8YZR - chains A and E of the 3 polymer chains in the assembly; structure by X-ray diffraction, 1.80 A resolution.

# Chain A
Molecule: MHC class I antigen
Source organism: Homo sapiens
UniProtKB: A0A143Y4R2 (A0A143Y4R2_HUMAN); residues 1-274 here correspond to UniProt positions 25-298 (UniProt number = residue number + 24)
Chain sequence (274 residues; each row starts with the number of its first residue):
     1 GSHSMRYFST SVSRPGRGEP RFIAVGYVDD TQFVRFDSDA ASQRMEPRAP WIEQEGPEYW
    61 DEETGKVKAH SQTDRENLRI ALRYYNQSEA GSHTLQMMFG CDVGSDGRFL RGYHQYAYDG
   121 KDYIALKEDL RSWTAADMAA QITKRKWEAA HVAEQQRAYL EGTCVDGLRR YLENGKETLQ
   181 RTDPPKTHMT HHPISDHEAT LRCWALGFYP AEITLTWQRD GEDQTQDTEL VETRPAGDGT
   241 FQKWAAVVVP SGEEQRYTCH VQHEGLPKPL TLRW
Cystine bridges: C101-C164, C203-C259

# Chain E
Molecule: Spike protein S1
UniProtKB: P0DTC2 (SPIKE_SARS2); residues 1-9 here correspond to UniProt positions 448-456 (UniProt number = residue number + 447)
Chain sequence (9 residues; row label = number of the first residue in the row):
     1 NYNYLYRLL
Sequence notes: variant L9 (Phe456 in P0DTC2)

# How chain A and chain E interact
Pairs across the interface (48; chain A residue first):
  M5(A) with N1(E)
  Y7(A) with N1(E), hydrogen bond (side chain-backbone); Y2(E), hydrogen bond (side chain-backbone)
  F22(A) with Y2(E)
  A24(A) with Y2(E)
  M45(A) with Y2(E), hydrophobic
  Y59(A) with N1(E)
  E62(A) with Y4(E), hydrogen bond
  E63(A) with N1(E), hydrogen bond; Y2(E), hydrogen bond (side chain-backbone)
  K66(A) with N1(E); Y2(E), hydrogen bond (side chain-backbone); N3(E); Y4(E)
  V67(A) with Y2(E)
  A69(A) with Y6(E)
  H70(A) with Y2(E), hydrogen bond; L5(E)
  T73(A) with L5(E), hydrogen bond (side chain-backbone); Y6(E); R7(E)
  E76(A) with L8(E)
  N77(A) with R7(E); L8(E); L9(E), hydrogen bond (side chain-backbone)
  I80(A) with L8(E), hydrophobic; L9(E)
  Y84(A) with L9(E), hydrogen bond (side chain-backbone)
  F99(A) with Y2(E), hydrophobic; N3(E); L5(E), hydrophobic
  H114(A) with L5(E)
  Y123(A) with L9(E), hydrophobic
  T143(A) with L9(E), hydrogen bond (side chain-backbone)
  W147(A) with R7(E); L8(E), hydrogen bond (side chain-backbone); L9(E), hydrophobic
  A150(A) with R7(E)
  V152(A) with R7(E)
  Q155(A) with R7(E)
  Q156(A) with N3(E), hydrogen bond
  Y159(A) with N1(E), hydrogen bond (side chain-backbone); Y2(E); N3(E)
  T163(A) with N1(E)
  G167(A) with N1(E)
  R170(A) with N1(E), hydrogen bond
  Y171(A) with N1(E), hydrogen bond (side chain-backbone)
Other interface residues (no listed pair), chain A (37 interface residues in all): S9, A81, L95, M97, Y116, K146

# In short
The interface between chain A and chain E involves 37 residues on one side and 9 on the other; the contacts
include 16 hydrogen bonds. Among the polar pairs are Y7(A)-N1(E), Y7(A)-Y2(E) and E62(A)-Y4(E).
Chain A is MHC class I antigen (Homo sapiens) and chain E is Spike protein S1; the structure, The structure of
HLA-A*2402 complex with peptide from SARS-CoV-2 S448-456 NYNYLYRLL(EG.5.1), was determined by X-ray
diffraction together with 8YZW, 8YZZ, 8Z05, 8Z06, 8Z07 and 8Z08 from the same study.
